PDB entry 4M1D | X-ray diffraction, 1.80 A resolution | chains L and H of the 3 polymer chains in the assembly

Chain L:
Protein: Fab mAb 447-52D Light Chain
Organism: Homo sapiens
Notes: antibody fragment or engineered binder
Chain sequence (216 residues; each row starts with the number of its first residue; note: 1 number in that range is skipped by the numbering (no residue carries it; nothing is unmodelled there); a row labelled like 27A-27B holds insertion residues (27A, then the next letters in order)):
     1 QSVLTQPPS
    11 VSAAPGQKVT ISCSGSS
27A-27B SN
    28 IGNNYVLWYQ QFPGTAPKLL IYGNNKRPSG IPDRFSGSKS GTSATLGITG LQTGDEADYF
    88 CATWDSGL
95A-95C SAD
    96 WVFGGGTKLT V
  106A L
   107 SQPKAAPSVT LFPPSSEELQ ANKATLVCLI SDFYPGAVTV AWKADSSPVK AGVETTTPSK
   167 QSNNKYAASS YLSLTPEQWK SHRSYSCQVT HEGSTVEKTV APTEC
Disulfide bonds: Cys23-Cys88, Cys134-Cys193

Chain H:
Protein: Fab mAb 447-52D Heavy Chain
Organism: Homo sapiens
Notes: antibody fragment or engineered binder
Chain sequence (231 residues; each row starts with the number of its first residue; a row labelled like 52A-52C holds insertion residues (52A, then the next letters in order)):
     1 EVQLVESGGG LVKPGGSLRL TCVASGFTFS DVWLNWVRQA PGKGLEWVGR IK
52A-52C SRT
    53 DGGTTDYAAS VKGRFTISRD DSKNTLYLQM
82A-82C NSL
    83 KTEDTAVYSC TTDGFIMI
100A-100L RGVSEDYYYYYM
   101 DVWGKGTTVT VSSASTKGPS VFPLAPCSRS TSGGTAALGC LVKDYFPEPV TVSWNSGALT
   161 SGVHTFPAVL QSSGLYSLSS VVTVPSSSLG TQTYTCNVNH KPSNTKVDKR VEL
Disulfide bonds: Cys22-Cys92, Cys140-Cys196

Interface between chain L and chain H:
Cross-chain cystine bridges: Cys211(L)-Cys127(H)
Residue-residue contacts (64):
  Leu34(L) - Tyr100K(H)  hydrophobic
  Tyr36(L) - Tyr100K(H)
  Tyr36(L) - Met100L(H)  hydrogen bond (side chain-backbone)
  Pro44(L) - Trp103(H)
  Leu46(L) - Tyr100K(H)  hydrophobic
  Tyr49(L) - Ile98(H)
  Tyr49(L) - Ile100(H)
  Tyr49(L) - Tyr100I(H)  hydrophobic
  Lys53(L) - Tyr100I(H)
  Ser95A(L) - Trp47(H)
  Ser95A(L) - Arg50(H)  hydrogen bond (backbone-side chain)
  Ser95A(L) - Asp58(H)
  Ser95A(L) - Tyr59(H)
  Ala95B(L) - Arg50(H)  hydrogen bond (backbone-side chain)
  Asp95C(L) - Trp47(H)
  Asp95C(L) - Ala60(H)
  Trp96(L) - Asn35(H)
  Trp96(L) - Trp47(H)
  Trp96(L) - Arg50(H)
  Trp96(L) - Asp95(H)  hydrogen bond
  Trp96(L) - Tyr100J(H)
  Trp96(L) - Tyr100K(H)  hydrophobic
  Trp96(L) - Met100L(H)
  Phe98(L) - Leu45(H)
  Phe98(L) - Met100L(H)  hydrophobic
  Thr116(L) - Ala137(H)
  Phe118(L) - Leu124(H)
  Phe118(L) - Ala125(H)
  Phe118(L) - Pro126(H)
  Phe118(L) - Ala137(H)
  Pro119(L) - Ala125(H)
  Pro119(L) - Cys127(H)  hydrophobic
  Ser121(L) - Phe122(H)
  Ser121(L) - Pro123(H)
  Glu123(L) - Phe122(H)
  Glu123(L) - Pro123(H)
  Glu123(L) - Lys209(H)  salt bridge
  Glu124(L) - Phe122(H)
  Glu124(L) - Lys143(H)  salt bridge
  Lys129(L) - Lys143(H)
  Lys129(L) - Asp144(H)  salt bridge
  Thr131(L) - Leu141(H)
  Thr131(L) - Lys143(H)
  Val133(L) - Ser179(H)
  Leu135(L) - Phe166(H)  hydrophobic
  Leu135(L) - Val181(H)  hydrophobic
  Glu160(L) - Val169(H)
  Glu160(L) - Leu170(H)
  Thr162(L) - Pro167(H)
  Thr162(L) - Val169(H)
  Ser165(L) - His164(H)  hydrogen bond
  Lys166(L) - His164(H)
  Ala173(L) - His164(H)
  Ala173(L) - Phe166(H)  hydrophobic
  Ala174(L) - Phe166(H)
  Ser175(L) - Phe166(H)
  Tyr177(L) - Leu141(H)  hydrophobic
  Tyr177(L) - Val169(H)  hydrophobic
  Tyr177(L) - Leu178(H)
  Tyr177(L) - Ser179(H)  hydrogen bond
  Ser179(L) - Gln171(H)
  Val206(L) - Cys127(H)  hydrophobic
  Glu210(L) - Cys127(H)
  Cys211(L) - Cys127(H)  disulfide
Other interface residues (no listed pair), chain L (40 interface residues in all): Ala43, Gly50, Phe87, Ile136, Thr163, Gln167, Ala207
Other interface residues (no listed pair), chain H (39 interface residues in all): Glu46, Ala61, Val121, Leu138

Summary:
40 residues of chain L and 39 residues of chain H are in contact, with 1 disulfide bond, 6 hydrogen bonds and
3 salt bridges. Polar contacts include Glu123(L)-Lys209(H), Glu124(L)-Lys143(H) and Lys129(L)-Asp144(H).
Chain L is Fab mAb 447-52D Light Chain and chain H is Fab mAb 447-52D Heavy Chain, both from Homo sapiens; the
structure, Crystal structure of anti-HIV-1 Fab 447-52D in complex with V3 cyclic peptide MN, was determined by
X-ray diffraction.
